PDB entry 2H35 | solution NMR | chains A and D of the 4 polymer chains in the assembly

Chain A:
Protein: Hemoglobin alpha subunit
From: Homo sapiens
UniProtKB: P69905 (HBA_HUMAN); residue numbers follow UniProt; this construct covers 1-141
Amino-acid sequence (141 residues; row label = number of the first residue in the row):
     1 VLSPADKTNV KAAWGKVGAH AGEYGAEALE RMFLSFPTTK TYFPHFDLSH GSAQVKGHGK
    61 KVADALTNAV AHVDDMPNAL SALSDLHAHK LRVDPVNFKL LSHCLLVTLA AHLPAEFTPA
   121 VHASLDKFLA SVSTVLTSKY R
Small-molecule neighbours: heme (HEM): Met-32, His-45, His-58, Lys-61, Val-62, Ala-65, Leu-83, Leu-86, His-87, Leu-91, Val-93, Asn-97, Phe-98, Leu-101, Leu-129, Val-132, Leu-136
Swiss-Prot annotation at these positions:
  - site: Lys-61 (Not glycated)
  - natural variant: Asp-6 (A6D: In J-Toronto; this construct carries the variant), Ala-13 (A13D: In J-Paris 1/J-Aljezur), Glu-27 (A27E: In Shenyang; this construct carries the variant), Lys-61 (K61N: In Zambia; deletion: In Clinic), Asp-64 (A64D: In Pontoise; this construct carries the variant), Asp-75 (D75A: In Lille; D75G: In Chapel Hill; D75N: In G-Pest), Ala-111 (A111D: In Petah Tikva)

Chain D:
Protein: Hemoglobin beta subunit
From: Homo sapiens
UniProtKB: P68871 (HBB_HUMAN); residues 1-146 here = UniProt positions 1-146
Amino-acid sequence (146 residues; row label = number of the first residue in the row):
     1 VHLTPEEKSA VTALWGKVNV DEVGGEALGR LLVVYPWTQR FFESFGDLST PDAVMGNPKV
    61 KAHGKKVLGA FSDGLAHLDN LKGTFATLSE LHCDKLHVDP ENFRLLGNVL VCVLAHHFGK
   121 EFTPPVQAAY QKVVAGVANA LAHKYH
Small-molecule neighbours: heme (HEM): Leu-31, Thr-38, Phe-41, Phe-42, His-63, Lys-66, Val-67, Ala-70, Phe-71, Leu-88, Leu-91, His-92, Leu-96, Val-98, Asn-102, Phe-103, Leu-106, Val-137, Leu-141
Swiss-Prot annotation at these positions:
  - natural variant: Leu-3 (H3L: In Graz; this construct carries the variant), Glu-7 (E7A: In G-Makassar; E7K: In Hb C; E7Q: In Machida; E7V: In SKCA), Lys-8 (E8K: In G-Siriraj; this construct carries the variant), Val-11 (A11V: In Iraq-Halabja; this construct carries the variant), Gly-16 (W16G: In Randwick; this construct carries the variant), Val-23 (E23V: In D-Granada; this construct carries the variant), Gly-24 (V24G: In Miyashiro; this construct carries the variant), Gly-25 (G25D: In Moscva; G25R: In Riverdale-Bronx; G25V: In Savannah), Leu-32 (L32P: In Yokohama), Val-33 (L33V: In Muscat; this construct carries the variant), Arg-40 (Q40R: In Tianshui; this construct carries the variant), Phe-42 (F42Y: In Mequon; deletion: In Bruxelles), 11 further natural variant entries in UniProt

Interface between chain A and chain D:
Pairs across the interface (7; chain A residue first):
  Thr-38(A) with His-97(D)
  Thr-41(A) with Asp-94(D)
  Arg-92(A) with Arg-40(D)
  Val-93(A) with Arg-40(D)
  Asp-94(A) with Arg-40(D)
  Pro-95(A) with Arg-40(D)
  Val-96(A) with Asp-99(D)
Also at the interface, not in a pair above, chain A (9 interface residues in all): Pro-37, Lys-99
Also at the interface, not in a pair above, chain D (9 interface residues in all): Glu-43, Cys-93, Lys-95, Glu-101, Tyr-145

Summary:
Chain A and chain D each contribute 9 residues to their interface. Ligands of chain A: heme. Bound to chain D:
heme.
Here chain A is Hemoglobin alpha subunit and chain D is Hemoglobin beta subunit, both from Homo sapiens. Entry
2H35 (Solution structure of Human normal adult hemoglobin) was determined by solution NMR.
